6TDV - chains K and R of the 38 polymer chains in the assembly; structure by electron microscopy, 2.80 A resolution.

# Chain K
Molecule: subunit k
From: Euglena gracilis
Amino-acid sequence (113 residues; row label = number of the first residue in the row):
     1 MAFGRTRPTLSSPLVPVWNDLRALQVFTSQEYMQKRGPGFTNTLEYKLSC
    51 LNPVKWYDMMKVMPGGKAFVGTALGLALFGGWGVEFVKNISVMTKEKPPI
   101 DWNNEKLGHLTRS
Unresolved in the structure: 1-10
Residues lining bound ligands:
  - 3-sn-phosphatidic acid (LPP; 2-(hexadecanoyloxy)-1-[(phosphonooxy)methyl]ethyl hexadecanoate), molecule 1: Ser-12, Leu-14, Trp-18
  - 3-sn-phosphatidic acid (LPP), molecule 2: Asn-52, Val-54, Lys-55
  - fragment of triton x-100 (TRT): Val-87, Ile-90, Ser-91, Thr-94, Lys-95
What the authors report for this chain:
  - binding site for cardiolipin: Arg-22

# Chain R
Molecule: ATPEG6
From: Euglena gracilis
Amino-acid sequence (78 residues; row label = number of the first residue in the row):
     1 MFGVTRKLLGELSEYVEVNEKGMPKPQALSLWNMPYAKRRALTKFARGVR
    51 WQFIVLFIALYNFKNRDDSHLLRRGAYN
Unresolved in the structure: 1-9
Residues lining bound ligands: 3-sn-phosphatidic acid (LPP; 2-(hexadecanoyloxy)-1-[(phosphonooxy)methyl]ethyl hexadecanoate): Arg-50, Trp-51, Ile-54, Ile-58
What the authors report for this chain:
  - binding site for cardiolipin: Arg-50

# How chain K and chain R interact
Residue-residue contacts (54):
  Val-15(K) with Glu-11(R); Leu-12(R)
  Pro-16(K) with Glu-11(R); Gln-27(R); Ala-28(R), hydrophobic
  Trp-18(K) with Arg-50(R)
  Asn-19(K) with Leu-12(R), hydrogen bond (side chain-backbone); Glu-14(R), hydrogen bond (side chain-backbone); Tyr-15(R), hydrogen bond (side chain-backbone)
  Asp-20(K) with Gln-27(R), hydrogen bond (side chain-backbone); Ala-28(R), hydrogen bond (side chain-backbone); Leu-29(R), hydrogen bond (side chain-backbone)
  Leu-21(K) with Leu-31(R), hydrophobic
  Arg-22(K) with Glu-14(R)
  Ala-23(K) with Val-16(R), hydrophobic; Pro-24(R), hydrophobic; Trp-32(R)
  Leu-24(K) with Leu-31(R); Trp-32(R), hydrophobic; Arg-39(R); Thr-43(R)
  Gln-25(K) with Thr-43(R); Arg-47(R), hydrogen bond (side chain-backbone)
  Phe-27(K) with Gly-22(R); Pro-24(R), hydrophobic; Trp-32(R), hydrophobic
  Thr-28(K) with Arg-39(R); Thr-43(R), hydrogen bond
  Glu-31(K) with Tyr-36(R); Arg-39(R), salt bridge
  Tyr-32(K) with Tyr-36(R); Arg-40(R)
  Lys-35(K) with Tyr-36(R)
  Phe-86(K) with Ala-59(R), hydrophobic
  Ile-90(K) with Val-55(R), hydrophobic; Ala-59(R), hydrophobic; Asn-62(R), hydrogen bond (backbone-side chain)
  Met-93(K) with Ala-59(R); Asn-62(R); Phe-63(R), hydrophobic; Arg-66(R); Asp-67(R), hydrogen bond (backbone-backbone)
  Thr-94(K) with Asn-62(R); Asn-65(R)
  Lys-95(K) with Asp-67(R)
  Glu-96(K) with Asp-67(R); Ser-69(R)
  Lys-97(K) with Ser-69(R); His-70(R)
  Pro-98(K) with His-70(R)
  Pro-99(K) with His-70(R); Arg-73(R); Arg-74(R)
  Ile-100(K) with Arg-74(R), hydrogen bond (backbone-side chain)
Interface residues without a listed pair, chain K (29 interface residues in all): Val-17, Ser-29, Asp-101, Trp-102
Interface residues without a listed pair, chain R (38 interface residues in all): Ser-13, Val-18, Met-23, Lys-25, Pro-26, Ala-46, Gly-48, Leu-56, Ile-58

# Overview
29 residues of chain K and 38 residues of chain R are in contact; the contacts include 11 hydrogen bonds and 1
salt bridge. Polar contacts include Glu-31(K)/Arg-39(R), Asn-19(K)/Leu-12(R) and Asn-19(K)/Glu-14(R). One
3-sn-phosphatidic acid molecule is bound between chain K and chain R. The paper reports a binding site for
cardiolipin at Arg-22(K) and Arg-50(R).
Chain K is subunit k and chain R is ATPEG6, both from Euglena gracilis; the structure, Cryo-EM structure of
Euglena gracilis mitochondrial ATP synthase, membrane region, was determined by electron microscopy, deposited
together with 6TDU, 6TDW, 6TDX, 6TDY, 6TDZ and 6TE0.
